Entry 4KVR (X-ray diffraction, 1.88 A resolution); this record covers chain A.

[Chain A]
Name: Aldehyde decarbonylase
Organism: Prochlorococcus marinus
Notes: EC 4.1.99.5
UniProt: Q7V6D4 (ALDEC_PROMM); residues 1-243 here = UniProt positions 1-243
Amino-acid sequence (244 residues; row label = number of the first residue in the row; numbering starts at 0):
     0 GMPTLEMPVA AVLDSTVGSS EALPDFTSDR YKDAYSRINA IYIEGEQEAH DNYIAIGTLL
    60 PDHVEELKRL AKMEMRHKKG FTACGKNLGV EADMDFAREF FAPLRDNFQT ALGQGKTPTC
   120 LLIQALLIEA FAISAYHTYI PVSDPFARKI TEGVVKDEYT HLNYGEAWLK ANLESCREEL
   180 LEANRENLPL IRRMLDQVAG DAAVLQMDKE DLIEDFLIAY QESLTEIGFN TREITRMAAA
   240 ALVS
Unresolved in the structure: 0-20, 242-243
Construct notes: expression tag (0); engineered mutation Tyr-41 (Val in Q7V6D4)
Metal / ion sites: Fe ion site 1: Glu-45, Glu-73, His-76, Glu-157 (together with hexanoic acid); Fe ion site 2: Glu-73, Glu-128, Glu-157, His-160 (together with hexanoic acid)
Residues lining bound ligands: hexanoic acid (6NA): Ile-40, Tyr-41, Gly-44, Glu-45, Ala-48, Glu-73, Phe-100, Gln-123, Ile-127, Glu-128, Phe-130, Ala-131, Tyr-135, Glu-157
UniProt features mapped onto this chain:
  - binding site (Fe cation): Glu-45, Glu-73, His-76, Glu-128, His-160
What the authors report for this chain:
  - mutagenesis - V41Y: abolished binding to palmitic acid
  - mutagenesis - V41Y, A134F: decreased catalytic activity on octadecanal
  - mutagenesis - A134F: abolished binding to host-derived fatty acid ligands
  - mutagenesis - A134F: increased catalytic activity on hexanal
  - mutagenesis - A134F: increased catalytic activity on butanal
  - mutagenesis - A134F: increased catalytic activity on pentanal

[Overview]
Ligands of chain A: hexanoic acid. Glu-45, Glu-73, His-76 and Glu-157 form the Fe ion site 1. The Fe ion site
2 is built by Glu-73, Glu-128, Glu-157 and His-160. Curated annotation (UniProt) lists 5 Fe cation-binding
residues. The paper reports that V41Y and A134F reduce catalytic activity on octadecanal; V41Y abolishes
binding to palmitic acid.
Chain A is Aldehyde decarbonylase (Prochlorococcus marinus); the structure, Crystal Structure of
Prochlorococcus marinus aldehyde-deformylating oxygenase (mutant V41Y), was determined by X-ray diffraction,
deposited together with 4KVQ and 4KVS.
